4DR5 - chains A and J of the 23 polymer chains in the assembly; structure by X-ray diffraction, 3.45 A resolution.

== Chain A ==
Molecule: 16S rRNA
From: Thermus thermophilus
Sequence (1522 nucleotides; numbered 0 to 1544 plus 19 insertion-coded residues; 42 numbers in that range are skipped by the numbering (no residue carries them; nothing is unmodelled there); the number before each row is that of its first residue; a row labelled like 190A-190L holds insertion residues (190A, then the next letters in order); numbering starts at 0):
     0 UUUGUUGGAGAGUUUGAUCCUGGCUCAGGGUGAACGCUGGCGGCGUGCCU
    50 AAGACAUGCAAGUCGUGCGGG
    73 CCGCGGGGUUUU
    88 ACUCCG
    95 UGGUC
   101 AGCGGCGGACGGGUGAGUAACGCGUGGGU
  129A G
   130 ACCUACCCGGAAGAGGGGGACAACCCGGGGAAACUCGGGCUAAUCCCCCA
   180 UGUGGACCCGC
190A-190L CCCUUGGGGUGU
   191 GUCCAAAGGGCUUU
   216 GCCCGCUUCCGGAUGGGCCCGCGUCCCAUCAGCUAGUUGGUGGGGUAAUG
   266 GCCCACCAAGGCGACGACGGGUAGCCGGUCUGAGAGGAUGGCCGGCCACA
   316 GGGGCACUGAGACACGGGCCCCACUCCUACGGGAGGCAGCAGUUAGGAAU
   366 CUUCCGCAAUGGGCGCAAGCCUGACGGAGCGACGCCGCUUGGAGGAAGAA
   416 GCCCUUCGGGGUGUAAACUCCUGAA
   442 CCCGGGACGAAACCCCCGACGA
   474 GGGGACUGACGGUACCGGG
   494 GUAAUAGCGCCGGCCAACUCCGUGCCAGCAGCCGCGGUAAUACGGAGGGC
   544 GCGAGCGUUACCCGGAUUCACUGGGCGUAAAGGGCGUGUAGGCGGCCUGG
   594 GGCGUCCCAUGUGAAAGACCACGGCUCAACCGUGGGGGAGCGUGGGAUAC
   644 GCUCAGGCUAGACGGUGGGAGAGGGUGGUGGAAUUCCCGGAGUAGCGGUG
   694 AAAUGCGCAGAUACCGGGAGGAACGCCGAUGGCGAAGGCAGCCACCUGGU
   744 CCACCCGUGACGCUGAGGCGCGAAAGCGUGGGGAGCAAACCGGAUUAGAU
   794 ACCCGGGUAGUCCACGCCCUAAACGAUGCGCGCUAGGUCUCUGGGUCU
   848 CCUGGGGGCCGAAGCUAACGCGUUAAGCGCGCCGCCUGGGGAGUACGGCC
   898 GCAAGGCUGAAACUCAAAGGAAUUGACGGGGGCCCGCACAAGCGGUGGAG
   948 CAUGUGGUUUAAUUCGAAGXAACGCGAAGAACCUUACCAGGCCUUGACAU
   998 GCUAGG
 1003A G
  1004 AACCCGGGUGAAAGCCUGGGGUGCCCC
1030A-1030D GCGA
  1031 GGGGAGCCCUAGCACAGGUGCUGCAUGGCCGUCGUCAGCUCGUGCCGUGA
  1081 GGUGUUGGGUUAAGUCCCGCAACGAGCGCAACCCCCGCCGUUAGUUGCCA
  1131 GCGGUUCGGCCGGGCACUCUAACGGGACUGCCCGCGAAA
  1171 GCGGGAGGAAGGAGGGGACGACGUCUGGUCAGCAUGGCCCUUACGGCCUG
  1221 GGCGACACACGUGCUACAAUGCCCACUACAAAGCGAUGCCACCCGGCAAC
  1271 GGGGAGCUAAUCGCAAAAAGGUGGGCCCAGUUCGGAUUGGGGUCUGCAAC
  1321 CCGACCCCAUGAAGCCGGAAUCGCUAGUAAUCGCGGAUCAG
 1361A C
  1362 CAUGCCGCGGUGAAUACGUUCCCGGGCCUUGUACACACXGCCXGUXACGC
  1412 CAUGGGAGCGGGCUCUACCCGAAGUCGCCGGG
  1446 AGCCUACGGG
  1459 CAGGCGCCGAGGGUAGGGCCCGUGACUGGGGCGAAGUCGUAACAAGGUAG
  1509 CUGUACCGGAAGGUGCGGCUGGAUCCACUCCUUUCU
Unresolved in the structure: 0-4, 1534-1538
Sequence notes: conflict C1534 (A2157 in M26923.1), A1535 (C2158 in M26923.1)
Modified residues: PSU (pseudouridine-5'-monophosphate) at position 516, 7MG (7N-methyl-8-hydroguanosine-5'-monophosphate) at position 527, M2G (N2-dimethylguanosine-5'-monophosphate) at position 966, 5MC (5-methylcytidine-5'-monophosphate) at position 967, 2MG (2N-methylguanosine-5'-monophosphate) at position 1207, 5MC (5-methylcytidine-5'-monophosphate) at position 1400, 4OC (4n,o2'-methylcytidine-5'-monophosphate) at position 1402, 5MC (5-methylcytidine-5'-monophosphate) at position 1404, 5MC (5-methylcytidine-5'-monophosphate) at position 1407, UR3 (3-methyluridine-5'-monophoshate) at position 1498, MA6 (6N-dimethyladenosine-5'-monophoshate) at position 1518, MA6 (6N-dimethyladenosine-5'-monophoshate) at position 1519, PSU (pseudouridine-5'-monophosphate) at position 1540, PSU (pseudouridine-5'-monophosphate) at position 1541
Metal / ion sites: Mg2+ site 1 near U5 (its only coordinating residue here); Mg2+ site 2 near G21 (its only coordinating residue here); Mg2+ site 3 near A33 (its only coordinating residue here); Mg2+ site 4: C48, G115; Mg2+ site 5 near A53 (its only coordinating residue here); Mg2+ site 6: C58, A59, U387; Mg2+ site 7: A59, C386, U387; Mg2+ site 8: U62, G105; Mg2+ site 9: G107, G324; Mg2+ site 10: A109, G331; Mg2+ site 11: G117, G289; Mg2+ site 12: C121, G124, U125; 94 more Mg2+ sites not listed
Small-molecule neighbours: streptomycin (SRY): U12, U13, U14, C526, 7MG_527, C912, A913, A914, A915, C1490, G1491

== Chain J ==
Protein: 30S ribosomal protein S10
From: Thermus thermophilus
UniProtKB: Q5SHN7 (RS10_THET8); numbering as in UniProt (aligned over 1-105)
Chain sequence (105 residues; row label = number of the first residue in the row):
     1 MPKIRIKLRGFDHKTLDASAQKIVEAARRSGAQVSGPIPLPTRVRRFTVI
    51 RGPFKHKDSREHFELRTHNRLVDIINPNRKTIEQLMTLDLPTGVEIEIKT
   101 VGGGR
Unresolved in the structure: 1-2, 102-105

== Chain A / chain J interface ==
Contacting residue pairs - 70 pairs, chain A then chain J:
  G963(A) - Phe54(J)  sugar contact
  A964(A) - Phe54(J)  sugar contact
  A964(A) - Lys55(J)  hydrogen bond to the sugar
  A969(A) - Lys55(J)  salt bridge to the phosphate
  C972(A) - Lys55(J)  sugar contact
  C972(A) - Lys57(J)  salt bridge to the phosphate
  G973(A) - Pro53(J)  sugar contact
  G973(A) - Phe54(J)  base contact
  G973(A) - Lys55(J)  hydrogen bond to the sugar
  A975(A) - Thr48(J)  base contact
  A975(A) - Arg60(J)  base contact
  G1058(A) - Pro53(J)  base contact
  C1059(A) - Arg51(J)  hydrogen bond to the sugar
  C1059(A) - Pro53(J)  base contact
  C1060(A) - Arg51(J)  sugar contact
  C1060(A) - Gly52(J)  sugar contact
  C1060(A) - His56(J)  hydrogen bond to the sugar
  C1060(A) - Ser59(J)  phosphate contact
  G1061(A) - Arg51(J)  phosphate contact
  G1061(A) - His56(J)  hydrogen bond to the sugar
  G1061(A) - Ser59(J)  phosphate contact
  A1123(A) - Ser35(J)  phosphate contact
  A1123(A) - Gly36(J)  sugar contact
  A1123(A) - Pro37(J)  hydrogen bond to the sugar
  A1123(A) - Ile38(J)  sugar contact
  A1123(A) - Pro39(J)  base contact
  G1124(A) - Ser35(J)  phosphate contact
  G1124(A) - Ile38(J)  sugar contact
  U1125(A) - Arg5(J)  base contact
  U1125(A) - Ile38(J)  phosphate contact
  U1125(A) - Asp73(J)  base contact
  U1150(A) - Pro39(J)  hydrogen bond to the sugar
  U1150(A) - Leu40(J)  sugar contact
  U1150(A) - Pro41(J)  sugar contact
  A1151(A) - Pro39(J)  sugar contact
  A1151(A) - Leu40(J)  sugar contact
  A1151(A) - Pro41(J)  phosphate contact
  A1151(A) - Thr42(J)  hydrogen bond to the phosphate
  A1151(A) - Arg70(J)  hydrogen bond to the phosphate
  A1152(A) - His13(J)  phosphate contact
  A1152(A) - Asp17(J)  hydrogen bond to the sugar
  A1152(A) - Thr42(J)  phosphate contact
  A1152(A) - His68(J)  salt bridge to the phosphate
  A1152(A) - Arg70(J)  salt bridge to the phosphate
  C1153(A) - His13(J)  salt bridge to the phosphate
  C1189(A) - Arg51(J)  salt bridge to the phosphate
  G1197(A) - His56(J)  base contact
  G1198(A) - Pro53(J)  base contact
  G1198(A) - Phe54(J)  sugar contact
  G1198(A) - Lys55(J)  sugar contact
  G1198(A) - His56(J)  base contact
  U1199(A) - Phe54(J)  sugar contact
  G1202(A) - Pro53(J)  base contact
  G1253(A) - Val44(J)  phosphate contact
  C1254(A) - Arg43(J)  base contact
  C1254(A) - Val44(J)  phosphate contact
  C1254(A) - Arg45(J)  phosphate contact
  G1255(A) - Arg43(J)  base contact
  U1278(A) - Glu97(J)  hydrogen bond to the base
  A1279(A) - Arg9(J)  salt bridge to the phosphate
  A1279(A) - Arg43(J)  base contact
  A1280(A) - Lys7(J)  salt bridge to the phosphate
  A1280(A) - Pro41(J)  sugar contact
  U1281(A) - Arg5(J)  base contact
  U1281(A) - Lys7(J)  hydrogen bond to the base
  C1366(A) - Arg60(J)  hydrogen bond to the sugar
  C1367(A) - Thr48(J)  hydrogen bond to the sugar
  C1367(A) - Arg60(J)  salt bridge to the phosphate
  G1368(A) - Arg46(J)  sugar contact
  G1368(A) - His62(J)  salt bridge to the phosphate
Interface residues without a listed pair, chain A (35 interface residues in all): A965, A1188, A1201
Interface residues without a listed pair, chain J (36 interface residues in all): Ile50, Asp58, Glu61, Leu71

== Overview ==
The interface between chain A and chain J involves 35 residues on one side and 36 on the other, with 14
hydrogen bonds and 10 salt bridges. Polar pairs include U1278(A)-Glu97(J), U1281(A)-Lys7(J) and
A964(A)-Lys55(J). Chain A binds streptomycin.
Here chain A is 16S rRNA and chain J is 30S ribosomal protein S10, both from Thermus thermophilus. Entry 4DR5
(Crystal structure of the Thermus thermophilus (HB8) 30S ribosomal subunit with codon, crystallographically
disordered cognate transfer ...) was determined by X-ray diffraction (same publication as 4DR1, 4DR2, 4DR3,
4DR4, 4DR6 and 4DR7).
